Entry 6SWG (X-ray diffraction, 2.51 A resolution); this record covers chains B and C of the 3 polymer chains in the assembly.

== Chain B ==
Molecule: Periphilin-1
From: Homo sapiens
Reference sequence: Q8NEY8 (PPHLN_HUMAN), isoform Q8NEY8-2; residues 292-367 here = UniProt positions 292-367
Chain sequence (94 residues; numbered 274 to 367; the number before each row is that of its first residue):
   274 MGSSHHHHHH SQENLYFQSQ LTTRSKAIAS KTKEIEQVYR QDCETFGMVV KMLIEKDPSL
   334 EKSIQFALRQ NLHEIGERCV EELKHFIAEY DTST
Disordered / not traced: 274-293
Differences from the reference sequence: initiating methionine (274); expression tag (275-291)
What the authors report for this chain:
  - mutagenesis - L326A: abolished binding to Protein TASOR (chain C)

== Chain C ==
Molecule: Protein TASOR
From: Homo sapiens
Reference sequence: Q9UK61 (TASOR_HUMAN); residue numbers follow UniProt; this construct covers 1014-1095
Chain sequence (83 residues; row label = number of the first residue in the row):
  1013 MSETTERTVL GEYNLFSRKI EEILKQKNVS YVSTVSTPIF STQEKMKRLS EFIYSKTSKA
  1073 GVQEFVDGLH EKLNTIIIKA SAK
Disordered / not traced: 1013, 1055-1071, 1094-1095
Differences from the reference sequence: initiating methionine (1013)
UniProt features mapped onto this chain:
  - modified residue: Thr1049 (Phosphothreonine)

== Chain B / chain C interface ==
Pairs across the interface (22):
  Arg297(B) with Ala1092(C), hydrogen bond (side chain-backbone)
  Ile301(B) with Ile1089(C), hydrophobic
  Thr305(B) with Ile1089(C)
  Glu309(B) with His1082(C), salt bridge; Leu1085(C)
  Tyr312(B) with Phe1077(C); Leu1081(C), hydrophobic
  Arg313(B) with Gln1075(C), hydrogen bond; Val1078(C)
  Gln338(B) with Ala1072(C), hydrogen bond (side chain-backbone)
  Arg342(B) with Glu1076(C), salt bridge; Phe1077(C)
  Leu345(B) with Phe1077(C), hydrophobic
  Gly349(B) with Leu1081(C)
  Glu350(B) with Lys1084(C), salt bridge
  Cys352(B) with Leu1081(C), hydrophobic
  Val353(B) with Leu1081(C), hydrophobic; Lys1084(C)
  Leu356(B) with Leu1085(C), hydrophobic; Ile1088(C), hydrophobic
  Lys357(B) with Ile1088(C)
  Ile360(B) with Ile1088(C), hydrophobic
Interface residues without a listed pair, chain B (20 interface residues in all): Ile308, Cys316, Gly320, His346
Interface residues without a listed pair, chain C (14 interface residues in all): Val1074, Ser1093
Interface features reported in the paper:
  - hot spots on chain B (mutagenesis) - L356R: abolished binding to Protein TASOR (chain C)
  - interface residues, chain C: Ala1072(C)

== Summary ==
20 residues of chain B face 14 of chain C across their interface; the contacts include 3 hydrogen bonds and 3
salt bridges. Polar contacts include Glu309(B)-His1082(C), Arg342(B)-Glu1076(C) and Glu350(B)-Lys1084(C). The
paper reports that L326A and L356R of chain B abolish binding to Protein TASOR (chain C); the interface
residue Ala1072(C).
Chain B is Periphilin-1 and chain C is Protein TASOR, both from Homo sapiens; the structure, Crystal structure
of the TASOR-Periphilin core complex, was determined by X-ray diffraction.
